Entry 8IQG (electron microscopy, 3.50 A resolution); this record covers chains D and B of the 5 polymer chains in the assembly.

# Chain D
Molecule: Histone H3.1
From: Homo sapiens
Reference sequence: P68431 (H31_HUMAN); residues 0-135 here correspond to UniProt positions 1-136 (UniProt number = residue number + 1)
Chain sequence (136 residues; each row starts with the number of its first residue; numbering starts at 0):
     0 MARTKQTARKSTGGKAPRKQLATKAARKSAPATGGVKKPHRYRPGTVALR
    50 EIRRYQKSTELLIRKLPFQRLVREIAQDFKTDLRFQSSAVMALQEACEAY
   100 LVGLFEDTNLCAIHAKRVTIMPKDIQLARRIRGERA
Unresolved in the structure: 0, 12-35, 135

# Chain B
Molecule: Chromatin assembly factor 1 subunit B
From: Homo sapiens
Reference sequence: Q13112 (CAF1B_HUMAN); numbering as in UniProt (aligned over 1-559)
Chain sequence (559 residues; row label = number of the first residue in the row):
     1 MKVITCEIAWHNKEPVYSLDFQHGTAGRIHRLASAGVDTNVRIWKVEKGP
    51 DGKAIVEFLSNLARHTKAVNVVRFSPTGEILASGGDDAVILLWKVNDNKE
   101 PEQIAFQDEDEAQLNKENWTVVKTLRGHLEDVYDICWATDGNLMASASVD
   151 NTAIIWDVSKGQKISIFNEHKSYVQGVTWDPLGQYVATLSCDRVLRVYSI
   201 QKKRVAFNVSKMLSGIGAEGEARSYRMFHDDSMKSFFRRLSFTPDGSLLL
   251 TPAGCVESGENVMNTTYVFSRKNLKRPIAHLPCPGKATLAVRCCPVYFEL
   301 RPVVETGVELMSLPYRLVFAVASEDSVLLYDTQQSFPFGYVSNIHYHTLS
   351 DISWSSDGAFLAISSTDGYCSFVTFEKDELGIPLKEKPVLNMRTPDTAKK
   401 TKSQTHRGSSPGPRPVEGTPASRTQDPSSPGTTPPQARQAPAPTVIRDPP
   451 SITPAVKSPLPGPSEEKTLQPSSQNTKAHPSRRVTLNTLQAWSKTTPRRI
   501 NLTPLKTDTPPSSVPTSVISTPSTEEIQSETPGDAQGSPPELKRPRLDEN
   551 KGGTESLDP
Unresolved in the structure: 97-112, 214-224, 393-559

# Chain D / chain B interface
Contacting residue pairs (21):
  Arg40(D) - Asn12(B)
  Tyr41(D) - Ala9(B)  hydrophobic
  Tyr41(D) - Asn12(B)
  Arg42(D) - Ala9(B)
  Pro43(D) - Ala9(B)
  Pro43(D) - Trp44(B)  hydrophobic
  Pro43(D) - Phe58(B)  hydrophobic
  Gly44(D) - Ile8(B)
  Val46(D) - Glu7(B)
  Val46(D) - Ile8(B)
  Val46(D) - Ala9(B)  hydrophobic
  Ala47(D) - Glu7(B)
  Leu48(D) - Glu7(B)
  Leu48(D) - Tyr369(B)  hydrogen bond (backbone-side chain)
  Arg49(D) - Glu7(B)
  Ile51(D) - Tyr346(B)  hydrophobic
  Arg53(D) - Lys13(B)
  Arg53(D) - Asp367(B)
  Tyr54(D) - Tyr346(B)  hydrophobic
  Tyr54(D) - Asp367(B)  hydrogen bond (side chain-backbone)
  Tyr54(D) - Tyr369(B)
Interface residues without a listed pair, chain D (14 interface residues in all): His39, Thr45
Interface residues without a listed pair, chain B (11 interface residues in all): Arg42

# In short
14 residues of chain D face 11 of chain B across their interface; the contacts include 2 hydrogen bonds. Polar
pairs include Leu48(D)-Tyr369(B) and Tyr54(D)-Asp367(B).
Chain D is Histone H3.1 and chain B is Chromatin assembly factor 1 subunit B, both from Homo sapiens; the
structure, Cryo-EM structure of the monomeric human CAF1-H3-H4 complex, was determined by electron microscopy,
deposited together with 7Y5K, 7Y5L, 7Y5O, 7Y5U, 7Y5V, 7Y5W and 4 further entries.
